PDB entry 4HCY | X-ray diffraction, 2.75 A resolution | chain A

Chain A:
Molecule: thiaminase-I
Organism: Naegleria gruberi
Notes: EC 2.5.1.2
Reference sequence: D2V4Z5 (D2V4Z5_NAEGR); residues 1-356 here = UniProt positions 1-356
Amino-acid sequence (357 residues; row label = number of the first residue in the row; numbering starts at 0):
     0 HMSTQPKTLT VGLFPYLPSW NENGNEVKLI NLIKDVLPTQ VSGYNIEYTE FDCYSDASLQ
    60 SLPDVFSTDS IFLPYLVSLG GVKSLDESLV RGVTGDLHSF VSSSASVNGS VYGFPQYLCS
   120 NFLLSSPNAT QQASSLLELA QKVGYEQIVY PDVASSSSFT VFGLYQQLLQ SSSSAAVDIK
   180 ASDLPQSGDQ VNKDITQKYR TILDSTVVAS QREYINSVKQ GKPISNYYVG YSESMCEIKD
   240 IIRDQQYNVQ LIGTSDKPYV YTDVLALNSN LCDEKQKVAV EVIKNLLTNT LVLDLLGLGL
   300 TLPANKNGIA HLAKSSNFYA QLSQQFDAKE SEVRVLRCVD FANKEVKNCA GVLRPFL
Not modelled in the structure: 0-4
Construct notes: expression tag (0)
Ligand contacts: 0YN (2-{4-[(4-amino-2-methylpyrimidin-5-yl)methyl]-3-methylthiophen-2-yl}ethanol): Phe13, Tyr15, Tyr53, Asp68, Tyr116, Cys118, Phe158, Tyr230, Glu232, Tyr260, Asp262
From the paper describing this entry:
  - binding site for 0YN: Phe13, Tyr15, Tyr53, Asp68, Cys118, Phe158, Tyr230, Glu232, Tyr260, Asp262
  - catalytic residues: Cys118, Glu232, Asp262
  - contacts within the chain: Cys118-Glu232
  - mutagenesis - C118S: abolished catalytic activity (citing earlier work)
  - conformationally variable residues (side-chain flip): Phe158, Tyr230, Tyr260

Overview:
Ligands of chain A: compound 0YN. The paper reports catalytic residues Cys118, Glu232 and Asp262; C118S
abolishes catalytic activity.
Chain A is thiaminase-I (Naegleria gruberi); the structure, Structure of a eukaryotic thiaminase-I bound to
the thiamin analogue 3-deazathiamin, was determined by X-ray diffraction together with 4HCW from the same
study.
